PDB entry 7V4Q | X-ray diffraction, 1.91 A resolution | chain A

Chain A:
Protein: Serine protease NS3
Organism: Kyasanur Forest disease virus
Notes: EC 3.4.21.91, 3.6.1.15, 3.6.4.13
UniProt: D7RF80 (POLG_KFDV); residues 180-621 here correspond to UniProt positions 1671-2112 (UniProt number = residue number + 1491)
Chain sequence (446 residues; each row starts with the number of its first residue):
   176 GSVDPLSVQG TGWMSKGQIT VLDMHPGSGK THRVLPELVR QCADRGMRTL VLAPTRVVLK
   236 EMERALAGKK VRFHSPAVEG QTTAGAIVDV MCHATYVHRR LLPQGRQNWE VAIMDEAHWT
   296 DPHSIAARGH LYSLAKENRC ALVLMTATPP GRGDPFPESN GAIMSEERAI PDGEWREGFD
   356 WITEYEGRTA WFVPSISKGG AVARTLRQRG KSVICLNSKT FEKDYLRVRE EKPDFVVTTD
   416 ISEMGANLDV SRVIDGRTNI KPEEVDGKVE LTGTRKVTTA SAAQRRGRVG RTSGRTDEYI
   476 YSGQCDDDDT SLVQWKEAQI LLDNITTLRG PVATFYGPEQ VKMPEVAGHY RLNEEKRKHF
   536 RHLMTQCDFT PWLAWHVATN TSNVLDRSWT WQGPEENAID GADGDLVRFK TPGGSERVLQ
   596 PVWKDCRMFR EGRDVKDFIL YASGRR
Not modelled in the structure: 176-179, 251-252, 621
Construct notes: expression tag (176-179)
Curated features (UniProtKB/Swiss-Prot):
  - motif: Asp290 to His293 (DEAH box)
  - binding site (ATP): Met199 to Thr206
  - site: Arg460 (Involved in NS3 ATPase and RTPase activities), Arg463 (Involved in NS3 ATPase and RTPase activities), Arg621 (Cleavage)
  - modified residue: Lys394 (N6-acetyllysine)

Summary:
From UniProt: 8 ATP-binding residues.
Chain A is Serine protease NS3 (Kyasanur Forest disease virus); the structure, The crystal structure of the
apo form of KFDV NS3H, was determined by X-ray diffraction (same publication as 7V4R).
